8AP6 - chains M and m of the 80 polymer chains in the assembly; structure by electron microscopy, 3.20 A resolution.

# Chain M (and m)
Protein: subunit-g
From: Trypanosoma brucei brucei
Notes: chain m of this document is another copy of the same molecule, construct and numbering; everything in this record applies to it too
UniProtKB: C9ZJA0 (C9ZJA0_TRYB9); residues 1-144 here = UniProt positions 1-144
Chain sequence (144 residues; numbered 1 to 144; the number before each row is that of its first residue):
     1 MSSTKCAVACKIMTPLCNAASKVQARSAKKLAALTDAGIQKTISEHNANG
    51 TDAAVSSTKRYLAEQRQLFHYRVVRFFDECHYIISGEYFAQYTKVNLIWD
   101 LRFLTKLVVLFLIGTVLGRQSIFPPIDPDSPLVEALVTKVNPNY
Not modelled in the structure: 1-15
Ligand contacts: 1,2-diacyl-sn-glycero-3-phosphocholine (PC1): L104, T105, V108

# Interface between chain M and chain m
Contacting residue pairs (76; chain M residue first):
  A20(M) with F77(m), hydrophobic
  V23(M) with F77(m), hydrophobic
  Q24(M) with F77(m); D78(m), hydrogen bond
  S27(M) with H70(m), hydrogen bond; V73(m); V74(m)
  A28(M) with V74(m)
  K30(M) with H70(m)
  L31(M) with Y71(m), hydrophobic
  D36(M) with Q67(m), hydrogen bond
  I39(M) with Q67(m)
  N47(M) with Y71(m)
  G50(M) with R75(m), hydrogen bond (backbone-side chain)
  T51(M) with Y71(m), hydrogen bond (backbone-side chain); R75(m), hydrogen bond (backbone-side chain)
  D52(M) with Y71(m); R75(m)
  A53(M) with Y71(m), hydrogen bond (backbone-side chain)
  A54(M) with Q65(m), hydrogen bond (backbone-side chain); Y71(m); R72(m)
  S57(M) with Y61(m); E64(m), hydrogen bond; Q65(m)
  T58(M) with Y61(m), hydrogen bond; Q65(m); R72(m)
  R60(M) with E64(m), salt bridge
  Y61(M) with S57(m); T58(m), hydrogen bond; Y61(m), hydrophobic
  E64(M) with S57(m), hydrogen bond; R60(m), salt bridge
  Q65(M) with A54(m), hydrogen bond (side chain-backbone); S57(m); T58(m)
  Q67(M) with L34(m); D36(m), hydrogen bond; I39(m)
  H70(M) with S27(m), hydrogen bond; K30(m)
  Y71(M) with L31(m), hydrophobic; N47(m); T51(m), hydrogen bond (side chain-backbone); D52(m); A53(m), hydrogen bond (side chain-backbone); A54(m)
  R72(M) with A54(m); T58(m)
  V73(M) with S27(m)
  V74(M) with S27(m); A28(m)
  R75(M) with G50(m), hydrogen bond (side chain-backbone); T51(m), hydrogen bond (side chain-backbone); D52(m)
  F77(M) with A20(m), hydrophobic; V23(m), hydrophobic; Q24(m)
  D78(M) with Q24(m), hydrogen bond
  R119(M) with Y144(m), hydrogen bond (backbone-side chain)
  Q120(M) with Y144(m)
  S121(M) with Y144(m), hydrogen bond
  P125(M) with N143(m)
  I126(M) with N143(m), hydrogen bond (backbone-side chain)
  L136(M) with P142(m), hydrophobic; N143(m)
  K139(M) with P142(m)
  P142(M) with L136(m), hydrophobic; K139(m)
  N143(M) with P125(m); I126(m), hydrogen bond (side chain-backbone); L136(m)
  Y144(M) with R119(m), hydrogen bond (side chain-backbone); Q120(m); S121(m), hydrogen bond
Interface residues without a listed pair, chain M (45 interface residues in all): L34, I43, H46, V55, L68
Interface residues without a listed pair, chain m (45 interface residues in all): I43, H46, V55, L68

# Overview
Chain M and chain m each contribute 45 residues to their interface; the contacts include 26 hydrogen bonds and
2 salt bridges. Among the polar pairs are R60(M)-E64(m), Q24(M)-D78(m) and S27(M)-H70(m). Ligands of chain M:
1,2-diacyl-sn-glycero-3-phosphocholine.
Chain M and chain m are both subunit-g (Trypanosoma brucei brucei); the structure, Trypanosoma brucei
mitochondrial F1Fo ATP synthase dimer, was determined by electron microscopy (same publication as 8AP7, 8AP8,
8AP9, 8APA, 8APB, 8APC and 7 further entries).
